4ANF - chains A and C of the 4 polymer chains in the assembly; structure by X-ray diffraction, 2.60 A resolution.

Chain A (and C):
Name: Ornithine carbamoyltransferase, catabolic
From: Mycoplasma penetrans
Notes: EC 2.1.3.3; chain C of this document is another copy of the same molecule, construct and numbering; everything in this record applies to it too
UniProt: Q8EVF5 (OTCC_MYCPE); residues 1-342 here = UniProt positions 1-342
Amino-acid sequence (365 residues; numbered -22 to 342; the number before each row is that of its first residue; numbers below 1 keep their minus sign (Met-22 is residue -22)):
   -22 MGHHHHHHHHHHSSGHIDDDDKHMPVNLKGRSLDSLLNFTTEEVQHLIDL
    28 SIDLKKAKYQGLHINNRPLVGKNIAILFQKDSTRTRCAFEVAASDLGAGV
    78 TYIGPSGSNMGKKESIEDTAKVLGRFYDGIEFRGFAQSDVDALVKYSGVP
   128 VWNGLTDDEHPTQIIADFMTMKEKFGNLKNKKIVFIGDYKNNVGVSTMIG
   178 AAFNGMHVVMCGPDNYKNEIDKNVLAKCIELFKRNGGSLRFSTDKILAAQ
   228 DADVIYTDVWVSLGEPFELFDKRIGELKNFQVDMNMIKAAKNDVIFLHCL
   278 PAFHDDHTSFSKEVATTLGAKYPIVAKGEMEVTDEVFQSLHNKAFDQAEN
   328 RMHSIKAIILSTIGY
Disordered / not traced: -22 to 0
Sequence notes: expression tag (-22 to 0)
Reported in the primary citation:
  - self-association interface (contacts with another copy of this molecule): Asn42, Asn43
  - catalytic residues: His275, Cys276, Leu277 (citing earlier work)

Interface between chain A and chain C:
Pairs across the interface (19):
  Met1(A) - Lys98(C)
  Met1(A) - Arg102(C)  hydrogen bond (backbone-side chain)
  Met1(A) - Tyr123(C)
  Pro2(A) - Arg102(C)
  Asn4(A) - Gly125(C)  hydrogen bond (side chain-backbone)
  Lys6(A) - Lys6(C)
  Lys6(A) - Lys49(C)
  Lys6(A) - Ile340(C)  hydrogen bond (side chain-backbone)
  Lys49(A) - Lys6(C)
  Lys49(A) - Tyr342(C)  hydrogen bond (side chain-backbone)
  Lys98(A) - Pro2(C)
  Gly101(A) - Pro2(C)
  Arg102(A) - Met1(C)
  Arg102(A) - Pro2(C)
  Tyr123(A) - Met1(C)
  Ser124(A) - Pro2(C)
  Gly125(A) - Asn4(C)  hydrogen bond (backbone-side chain)
  Ile340(A) - Lys6(C)  hydrogen bond (backbone-side chain)
  Tyr342(A) - Lys49(C)  hydrogen bond (backbone-side chain)
Also at the interface, not in a pair above, chain A (16 interface residues in all): Gly48, Lys122, Val126
Also at the interface, not in a pair above, chain C (15 interface residues in all): Gly48, Lys122, Ser124, Val126

In short:
16 residues of chain A face 15 of chain C across their interface, with 7 hydrogen bonds. Polar pairs include
Met1(A)-Arg102(C), Asn4(A)-Gly125(C) and Lys6(A)-Ile340(C). From the paper: catalytic residues His275(A),
Cys276(A) and Leu277(A); a self-association interface involving Asn42(A) and Asn43(A).
Both chains are Ornithine carbamoyltransferase, catabolic (Mycoplasma penetrans). Entry 4ANF (Structure of the
ornithine carbamoyltransferase from Mycoplasma penetrans with a P23 Space group) was determined by X-ray
diffraction together with 4AXS and 4AMU from the same study.
